PDB entry 7VFJ | electron microscopy, 3.98 A resolution | chains C and D of the 6 polymer chains in the assembly

Chain C:
Molecule: Heme exporter protein C
Source organism: Escherichia coli BL21(DE3)
UniProt: P0ABM1 (CCMC_ECOLI); numbering as in UniProt (aligned over 1-245)
Amino-acid sequence (245 residues; each row starts with the number of its first residue):
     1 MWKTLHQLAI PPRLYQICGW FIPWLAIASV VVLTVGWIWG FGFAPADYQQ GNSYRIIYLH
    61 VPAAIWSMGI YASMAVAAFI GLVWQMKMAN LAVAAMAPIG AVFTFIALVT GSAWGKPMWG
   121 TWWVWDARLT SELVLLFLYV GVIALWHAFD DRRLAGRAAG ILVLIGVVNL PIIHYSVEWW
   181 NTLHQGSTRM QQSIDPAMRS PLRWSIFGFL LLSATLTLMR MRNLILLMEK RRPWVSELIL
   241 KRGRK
Disordered / not traced: 1-6, 238-245

Chain D:
Molecule: Heme exporter protein D
Source organism: Escherichia coli BL21(DE3)
UniProt: P0ABM5 (CCMD_ECOLI); residues 1-69 here = UniProt positions 1-69
Amino-acid sequence (69 residues; numbered 1 to 69; the number before each row is that of its first residue):
     1 MTPAFASWNE FFAMGGYAFF VWLAVVMTVI PLVVLVVHSV MQHRAILRGV AQQRAREARL
    61 RAAQQQEAA
Disordered / not traced: 56-69

Chain C / chain D interface:
Contacting residue pairs (33):
  Y15(C) with H43(D), hydrogen bond
  F41(C) with F12(D); V21(D), hydrophobic
  G42(C) with P3(D); A4(D), hydrogen bond (backbone-backbone); F5(D)
  F43(C) with T2(D); P3(D), hydrophobic; A4(D)
  Q50(C) with Y17(D)
  N52(C) with G15(D)
  S53(C) with Y17(D)
  R55(C) with F5(D)
  I56(C) with A24(D), hydrophobic
  L59(C) with V25(D), hydrophobic; T28(D)
  V102(C) with P31(D), hydrophobic; L35(D), hydrophobic
  I106(C) with T28(D); P31(D), hydrophobic
  V109(C) with M27(D), hydrophobic
  T110(C) with T28(D)
  A113(C) with F20(D)
  K116(C) with F20(D)
  P117(C) with Y17(D), hydrophobic
  L212(C) with L32(D), hydrophobic
  M219(C) with S39(D)
  N223(C) with S39(D); Q42(D); H43(D); I46(D)
  L226(C) with I46(D), hydrophobic; L47(D), hydrophobic
Other interface residues (no listed pair), chain C (33 interface residues in all): A44, P45, G51, P98, I99, F103, F105, W122, F209, L216, R220, R222
Other interface residues (no listed pair), chain D (23 interface residues in all): L23, V36

Summary:
The interface between chain C and chain D involves 33 residues on one side and 23 on the other; the contacts
include 2 hydrogen bonds. Among the polar pairs are Y15(C)-H43(D) and G42(C)-A4(D).
Here chain C is Heme exporter protein C and chain D is Heme exporter protein D, both from Escherichia coli
BL21(DE3). Entry 7VFJ (Cytochrome c-type biogenesis protein CcmABCD) was determined by electron microscopy,
deposited together with 7F02, 7F03, 7F04 and 7VFP.
